8ULU - chains A and K of the 14 polymer chains in the assembly; structure by electron microscopy, 3.80 A resolution.

== Chain A ==
Protein: Envelope glycoprotein gp120
Organism: Human immunodeficiency virus 1
Reference sequence: Q2N0S6 (Q2N0S6_9HIV1); the construct lacks a stretch of the UniProt sequence and is renumbered around it, so the offset changes along the chain: 33-138 = UniProt 32-137; 147-184 = UniProt 138-175; 188-306 = UniProt 187-305; 309-321 = UniProt 306-318; 2 more segments
Chain sequence (479 residues; each row starts with the number of its first residue; note: 14 numbers in that range are skipped by the numbering (no residue carries them; nothing is unmodelled there); a row labelled like 184A-184K holds insertion residues (184A, then the next letters in order)):
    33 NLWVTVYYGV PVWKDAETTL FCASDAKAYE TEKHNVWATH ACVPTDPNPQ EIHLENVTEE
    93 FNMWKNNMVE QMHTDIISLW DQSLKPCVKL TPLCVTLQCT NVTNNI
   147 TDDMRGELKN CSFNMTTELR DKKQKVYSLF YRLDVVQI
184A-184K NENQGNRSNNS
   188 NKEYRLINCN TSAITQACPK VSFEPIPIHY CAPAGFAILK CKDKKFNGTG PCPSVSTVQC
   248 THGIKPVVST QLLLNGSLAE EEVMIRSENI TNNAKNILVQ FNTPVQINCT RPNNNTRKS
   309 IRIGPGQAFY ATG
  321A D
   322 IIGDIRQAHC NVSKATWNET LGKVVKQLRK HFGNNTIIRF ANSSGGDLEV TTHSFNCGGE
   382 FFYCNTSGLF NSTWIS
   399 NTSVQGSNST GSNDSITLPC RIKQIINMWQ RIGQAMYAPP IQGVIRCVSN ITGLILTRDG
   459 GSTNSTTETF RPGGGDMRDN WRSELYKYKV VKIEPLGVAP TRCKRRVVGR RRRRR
Unresolved in the structure: 59-64, 135, 184A-184K, 399-410, 505-513
Disulfides: Cys54-Cys74, Cys119-Cys205, Cys126-Cys196, Cys131-Cys157, Cys218-Cys247, Cys228-Cys239, Cys296-Cys331, Cys378-Cys445, Cys385-Cys418
Covalently attached groups: N-acetylglucosamine (NAG) linked to Asn88, Asn156, Asn197, Asn234, Asn262, Asn276, Asn295, Asn301, Asn332, Asn339, Asn363, Asn386, Asn448; glycan linked to Asn160
Sequence notes: conflict Asn332 (Thr330 in Q2N0S6), Cys501 (Ala498 in Q2N0S6); expression tag (505-513)
Reported in the primary citation:
  - post-translational modification sites: Asn160

== Chain K ==
Protein: PGDM1400 Fab Heavy Chain
Organism: Homo sapiens
Notes: antibody fragment or engineered binder
Chain sequence (253 residues; each row starts with the number of its first residue; a row labelled like 82A-82C holds insertion residues (82A, then the next letters in order)):
     1 QAQLVQSGPE VRKPGTSVKV SCKAPGNTLK TYDLHWVRSV PGQGLQWMGW IS
   52A H
    53 EGDKKVIVER FKAKVTIDWD RSTNTAYLQL
82A-82C SGL
    83 TSGDTAVYYC AKGSKHRL
100A-100X RDYALYDDDGALNWAVDVDYLSNL
   101 EFWGQGTAVT VSSASTKGPS VFPLAPSSKS TSGGTAALGC LVKDYFPEPV TVSWNSGALT
   161 SGVHTFPAVL QSSGLYSLSS VVTVPSSSLG TQTYICNVNH KPSNTKVDKR VEPKSCDKTH
   221 HHHHH
Unresolved in the structure: 1-2, 114-225
Disulfides: Cys22-Cys92
Modified residues: Tyr100F (O-sulfo-L-tyrosine; TYS)

== Interface between chain A and chain K ==
Contacting residue pairs - 5 pairs, chain A then chain K:
  Arg166(A) - Asp100G(K)  salt bridge
  Arg166(A) - Asp100I(K)  hydrogen bond (side chain-backbone)
  Arg166(A) - Gly100J(K)
  Arg166(A) - Ala100K(K)
  Lys169(A) - Leu100L(K)
Also at the interface, not in a pair above, chain A (4 interface residues in all): Thr162, Asp167
Also at the interface, not in a pair above, chain K (6 interface residues in all): Tyr100F
The authors on this interface:
  - epitope / paratope residues, chain A: Arg166(A)

== Summary ==
4 residues of chain A and 6 residues of chain K are in contact, with 1 hydrogen bond and 1 salt bridge. Among
the polar pairs are Arg166(A)-Asp100G(K) and Arg166(A)-Asp100I(K). N-acetylglucosamine is covalently linked to
Asn88(A), Asn156(A), Asn197(A), Asn234(A), Asn262(A) and Asn276(A) and 7 more. The paper reports the
epitope/paratope residue Arg166(A); a modification site at Asn160(A).
Here chain A is Envelope glycoprotein gp120 (Human immunodeficiency virus 1) and chain K is PGDM1400 Fab Heavy
Chain (Homo sapiens). Entry 8ULU (Cryo-EM structure of the BG505 SOSIPv2 in complex with bNAb 04_A06 and
PGDM1400 Fabs) was determined by electron microscopy together with 9D8V, 8UKI, 8ULR, 8ULS and 8ULT from the
same study.
